Entry 5GS2 (X-ray diffraction, 3.59 A resolution); this record covers chains A and D of the 4 polymer chains in the assembly.

# Chain A
Molecule: Maltose-binding periplasmic protein
Organism: Escherichia coli (strain K12)
Reference sequence: P0AEX9 (MALE_ECOLI); residues 1-367 here correspond to UniProt positions 27-393 (UniProt number = residue number + 26)
Chain sequence (367 residues; each row starts with the number of its first residue):
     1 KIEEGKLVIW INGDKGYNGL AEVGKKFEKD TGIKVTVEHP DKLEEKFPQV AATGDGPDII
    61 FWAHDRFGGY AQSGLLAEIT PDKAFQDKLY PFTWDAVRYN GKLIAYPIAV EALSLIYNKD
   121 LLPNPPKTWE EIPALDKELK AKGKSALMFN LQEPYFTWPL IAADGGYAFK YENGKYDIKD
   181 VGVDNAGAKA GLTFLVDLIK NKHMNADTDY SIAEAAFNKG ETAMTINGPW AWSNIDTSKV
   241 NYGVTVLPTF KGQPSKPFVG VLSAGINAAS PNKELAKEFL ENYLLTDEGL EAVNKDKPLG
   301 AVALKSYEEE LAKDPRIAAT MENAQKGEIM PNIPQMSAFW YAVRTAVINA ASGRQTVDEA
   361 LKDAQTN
Differences from the reference sequence: engineered mutation Asn367 (Arg393 in P0AEX9)

# Chain D
Molecule: anti-repebody
Organism: Mus musculus
Chain sequence (233 residues; each row starts with the number of its first residue):
     1 QVQLKESGPE LVKPGASVKM SCKASGYTFT SYVIHWVKQR PGQGLEWIGY INPYNDGSKY
    61 NEKFKGKATL TSDKSSSTAY MDLSSLTSED SAVYYCARYG VRGDYYAVDY WGQGTSVTVS
   121 SGGGGSDIQM TQSPSSLSAS VGDRVTITCR ASQSVSSAVA WYQQKPGKAP KLLIYSASSL
   181 YSGVPSRFSG SRSGTDFTLT ISSLQPEDFA TYYCQQSSSS LITFGQGTKV EIK
Not modelled in the structure: 1, 122-126, 233
Disulfides: Cys22-Cys96, Cys149-Cys214

# Chain A / chain D interface
Residue-residue contacts (17):
  Tyr90(A) - Ser154(D)
  Tyr90(A) - Val155(D)
  Tyr90(A) - Ser156(D)  hydrogen bond (side chain-backbone)
  Pro91(A) - Ser219(D)
  Lys305(A) - Gln153(D)
  Lys305(A) - Ser154(D)  hydrogen bond (side chain-backbone)
  Glu308(A) - Ser156(D)  hydrogen bond
  Glu308(A) - Arg192(D)  salt bridge
  Glu309(A) - Ser154(D)  hydrogen bond
  Glu309(A) - Val155(D)
  Glu309(A) - Arg192(D)  salt bridge
  Glu309(A) - Gly194(D)
  Glu309(A) - Thr195(D)
  Ala312(A) - Arg192(D)
  Glu322(A) - Ser179(D)
  Gln325(A) - Ser176(D)
  Lys326(A) - Tyr175(D)
Interface residues without a listed pair, chain A (10 interface residues in all): Phe92
Interface residues without a listed pair, chain D (12 interface residues in all): Ser218

# Overview
Chain A and chain D form an interface of 10 and 12 residues respectively, with 4 hydrogen bonds and 2 salt
bridges. Among the polar pairs are Glu308(A)-Arg192(D), Glu309(A)-Arg192(D) and Tyr90(A)-Ser156(D).
Here chain A is Maltose-binding periplasmic protein (Escherichia coli (strain K12)) and chain D is
anti-repebody (Mus musculus). Entry 5GS2 (Crystal structure of diabody complex with repebody and MBP) was
determined by X-ray diffraction, deposited together with 5GRU.
